7U51 - chains C and I of the 10 polymer chains in the assembly; structure by electron microscopy, 3.10 A resolution.

[Chain C]
Molecule: Histone H2A type 1
Source organism: Homo sapiens
UniProtKB: P0C0S8 (H2A1_HUMAN); residues 1-129 here correspond to UniProt positions 2-130 (UniProt number = residue number + 1)
Chain sequence (129 residues; each row starts with the number of its first residue):
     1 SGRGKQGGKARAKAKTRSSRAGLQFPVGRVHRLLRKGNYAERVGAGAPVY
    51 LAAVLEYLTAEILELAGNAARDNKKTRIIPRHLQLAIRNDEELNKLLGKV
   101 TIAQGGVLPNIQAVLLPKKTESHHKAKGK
Disordered / not traced: 1-10, 119-129
UniProt features mapped onto this chain:
  - modified residue: Ser1 (N-acetylserine), Arg3 (Citrulline), Lys5 (N6-(2-hydroxyisobutyryl)lysine), Lys9 (N6-(2-hydroxyisobutyryl)lysine), Lys13 (N6-(beta-hydroxybutyryl)lysine), Lys36 (N6-(2-hydroxyisobutyryl)lysine), Lys74 (N6-(2-hydroxyisobutyryl)lysine), Lys75 (N6-(2-hydroxyisobutyryl)lysine), Lys95 (N6-(2-hydroxyisobutyryl)lysine), Lys99 (N6-glutaryllysine), Gln104 (N5-methylglutamine), Lys118 (N6-(2-hydroxyisobutyryl)lysine), Lys119 (N6-crotonyllysine), Thr120 (Phosphothreonine), Lys125 (N6-crotonyllysine)
  - cross-link (Glycyl lysine isopeptide (Lys-Gly)): Lys13 (interchain with G-Cter in ubiquitin), Lys15 (interchain with G-Cter in ubiquitin), Lys119 (interchain with G-Cter in ubiquitin)

[Chain I]
Molecule: 147-nt DNA strand
Sequence (147 nucleotides; each row starts with the number of its first residue):
     1 ATCGAGAATCCCGGTGCCGAGGCCGCTCAATTGGTCGTAGACAGCTCTAG
    51 CACCGCTTAAACGCACGTACGCGCTGTCCCCCGCGTTTTAACCGCCAAGG
   101 GGATTACTCCCTAGTCTCCAGGCACGTGTCAGATATATXCATCCGAT
Disordered / not traced: 1, 147
Modified residues: 3DR (1',2'-dideoxyribofuranose-5'-phosphate) at position 139

[Interface between chain C and chain I]
Pairs across the interface (18):
  Arg11(C) with DT32(I), hydrogen bond to the base; DG33(I), sugar contact
  Ala12(C) with DT32(I), phosphate contact; DG33(I), phosphate contact
  Lys13(C) with DT32(I), phosphate contact
  Ala14(C) with DT31(I), phosphate contact; DT32(I), phosphate contact
  Lys15(C) with DT31(I), phosphate contact; DT32(I), hydrogen bond to the phosphate
  Thr16(C) with DT31(I), phosphate contact
  Arg17(C) with DT31(I), salt bridge to the phosphate
  Arg20(C) with DT32(I), salt bridge to the phosphate
  Gly28(C) with DA30(I), sugar contact
  Arg29(C) with DA30(I), phosphate contact
  Arg32(C) with DA29(I), sugar contact; DA30(I), salt bridge to the phosphate
  Arg42(C) with DA39(I), sugar contact
  Arg77(C) with DA20(I), sugar contact
Other interface residues (no listed pair), chain C (14 interface residues in all): Ser18

[Summary]
14 residues of chain C and 7 residues of chain I are in contact, with 2 hydrogen bonds and 3 salt bridges.
Polar pairs include Arg11(C)-DT32(I), Lys15(C)-DT32(I) and Arg17(C)-DT31(I).
Chain C is Histone H2A type 1 (Homo sapiens) and chain I is a 147-nt DNA strand; the structure, Nucleosome
core particle with AP-site at SHL-6, was determined by electron microscopy, deposited together with 7U50, 7U52
and 7U53.
